PDB entry 7WKX | X-ray diffraction, 2.81 A resolution | chains C and F of the 6 polymer chains in the assembly

[Chain C]
Protein: Light chain of HB0017 Fab
Source organism: Homo sapiens
Notes: antibody fragment or engineered binder
Sequence (219 residues; each row starts with the number of its first residue):
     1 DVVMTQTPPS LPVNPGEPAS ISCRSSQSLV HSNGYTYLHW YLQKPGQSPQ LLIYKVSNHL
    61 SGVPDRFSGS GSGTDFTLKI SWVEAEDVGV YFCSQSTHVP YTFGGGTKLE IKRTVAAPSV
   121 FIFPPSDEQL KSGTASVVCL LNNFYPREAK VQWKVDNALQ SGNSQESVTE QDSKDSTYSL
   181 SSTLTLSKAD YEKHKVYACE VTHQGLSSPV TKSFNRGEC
Disordered / not traced: 219
Cystine bridges: C23-C93, C139-C199
Ligand contacts:
  - malonic acid (MLA), molecule 1: L42, K44, Q50, L52, G62, V63, P64, R66, F67, D87
  - malonic acid (MLA), molecule 2: Q43, V90, F92, F103, G104, G105, G106
  - malonic acid (MLA), molecule 3: Q165, E166, S167, S181, S182, T183
  - malonic acid (MLA), molecule 4: V196, S213, F214, N215

[Chain F]
Protein: Interleukin-17A
Source organism: Homo sapiens
UniProtKB: Q16552 (IL17_HUMAN); numbering as in UniProt (aligned over 20-155)
Sequence (151 residues; numbered 5 to 155; the number before each row is that of its first residue):
     5 MGHHHHHHEN LYFQGIVKAG ITIPRNPGCP NSEDKNFPRT VMVNLNIHNR NTNTNPKRSS
    65 DYYNRSTSPW NLHRNEDPER YPSVIWEAKC RHLGCINADG NVDYHMNSVP IQQEILVLRR
   125 EPPHCPNSFR LEKILVSVGC TCVTPIVHHV A
Disordered / not traced: 5-42, 54-62, 151-155
Sequence notes: initiating methionine (5); expression tag (6-19)
Cystine bridges: C94-C144, C99-C146
Ligand contacts: malonic acid (MLA): P126, H128, C129

[Interface between chain C and chain F]
Pairs across the interface (11):
  H31(C) with E80(F), hydrogen bond (side chain-backbone); P82(F)
  N33(C) with D81(F), hydrogen bond; P82(F); E83(F)
  Y35(C) with P127(F)
  Y37(C) with P82(F); E83(F), hydrogen bond
  Y54(C) with R124(F); H128(F)
  K55(C) with E83(F), salt bridge
Also at the interface, not in a pair above, chain C (7 interface residues in all): Y101

[Summary]
Chain C and chain F each contribute 7 residues to their interface, with 3 hydrogen bonds and 1 salt bridge.
Polar pairs include K55(C)-E83(F), H31(C)-E80(F) and N33(C)-D81(F). Chain C binds 4 copies of malonic acid.
Ligands of chain F: malonic acid.
Here chain C is Light chain of HB0017 Fab and chain F is Interleukin-17A, both from Homo sapiens. Entry 7WKX
(IL-17A in complex with the humanized antibody HB0017) was determined by X-ray diffraction.
